PDB entry 9CP3 | electron microscopy, 2.94 A resolution | chains A and S of the 8 polymer chains in the assembly

[Chain A]
Molecule: CRISPR-associated aCascade subunit Cas7/Csa2 2
From: Saccharolobus solfataricus P2
Reference sequence: Q97Y91 (CSA2B_SACS2); residues 1-321 here = UniProt positions 1-321
Sequence (321 residues; row label = number of the first residue in the row):
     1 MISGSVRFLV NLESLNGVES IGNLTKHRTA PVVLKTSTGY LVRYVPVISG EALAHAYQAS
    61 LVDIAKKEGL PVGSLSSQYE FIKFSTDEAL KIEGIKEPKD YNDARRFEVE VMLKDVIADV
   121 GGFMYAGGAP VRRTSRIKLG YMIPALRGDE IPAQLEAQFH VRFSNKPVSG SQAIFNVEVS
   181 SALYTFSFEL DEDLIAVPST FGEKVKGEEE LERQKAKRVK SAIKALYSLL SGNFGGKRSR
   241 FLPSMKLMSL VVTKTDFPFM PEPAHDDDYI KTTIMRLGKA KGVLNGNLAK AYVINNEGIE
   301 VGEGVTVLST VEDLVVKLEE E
Unresolved in the structure: 169-172
Curated features (UniProtKB/Swiss-Prot):
  - mutagenesis: His160 (H160A: Significantly reduced affinity for crRNA)

[Chain S]
Molecule: 63-nt RNA strand
From: Saccharolobus solfataricus
Sequence (63 nucleotides; numbered 1 to 63; the number before each row is that of its first residue):
     1 AUUGAAAGUU CUGUUUCGAA GAAAACCCGC CUCAGAUUCA UUAUGGGGAU AAUCUCUUAU
    61 AGA
Unresolved in the structure: 33-63

[How chain A and chain S interact]
Residue-residue contacts (44; chain A residue first):
  Gly17(A) - U9(S)  hydrogen bond to the sugar
  Gly17(A) - U10(S)  hydrogen bond to the phosphate
  Val18(A) - U9(S)  sugar contact
  Glu19(A) - U9(S)  base contact
  Glu51(A) - A7(S)  hydrogen bond to the sugar
  Glu51(A) - G8(S)  sugar contact
  Ala52(A) - G8(S)  sugar contact
  His55(A) - G8(S)  salt bridge to the phosphate
  Gln58(A) - A7(S)  hydrogen bond to the phosphate
  Phe81(A) - A7(S)  sugar contact
  Lys83(A) - A6(S)  sugar contact
  Lys83(A) - A7(S)  salt bridge to the phosphate
  Gly121(A) - A6(S)  sugar contact
  Gly122(A) - A6(S)  sugar contact
  Phe123(A) - A5(S)  sugar contact
  Phe123(A) - A6(S)  sugar contact
  Met124(A) - A5(S)  base contact
  Met124(A) - A6(S)  sugar contact
  Arg132(A) - U2(S)  salt bridge to the phosphate
  Arg132(A) - A5(S)  sugar contact
  Arg133(A) - A5(S)  hydrogen bond to the sugar
  Thr134(A) - A1(S)  base contact
  Ser135(A) - A6(S)  hydrogen bond to the phosphate
  Arg136(A) - A1(S)  base contact
  Lys138(A) - A1(S)  hydrogen bond to the base
  Phe159(A) - U15(S)  base contact
  His160(A) - U15(S)  salt bridge to the phosphate
  Val161(A) - G13(S)  sugar contact
  Val161(A) - U14(S)  sugar contact
  Val161(A) - U15(S)  hydrogen bond to the phosphate
  Arg162(A) - G13(S)  base contact
  Arg162(A) - U14(S)  phosphate contact
  Phe163(A) - U14(S)  hydrogen bond to the phosphate
  Phe175(A) - G13(S)  stacking on the base
  Asp191(A) - A1(S)  hydrogen bond to the base
  Leu194(A) - A1(S)  base contact
  Gly235(A) - G8(S)  hydrogen bond to the base
  Gly236(A) - G8(S)  base contact
  Gly236(A) - U10(S)  sugar contact
  Lys237(A) - U10(S)  phosphate contact
  Lys237(A) - C11(S)  hydrogen bond to the phosphate
  Arg238(A) - C11(S)  phosphate contact
  Ser239(A) - U12(S)  hydrogen bond to the phosphate
  Arg240(A) - G13(S)  salt bridge to the phosphate
Interface residues without a listed pair, chain A (36 interface residues in all): Asn16, Ile82, Ser85
Interface residues without a listed pair, chain S (14 interface residues in all): U16

[Summary]
Chain A and chain S form an interface of 36 and 14 residues respectively; the contacts include 13 hydrogen
bonds, 5 salt bridges and 1 aromatic stacking contact. Polar pairs include Lys138(A)-A1(S), Asp191(A)-A1(S)
and Gly235(A)-G8(S). From UniProt: one mutagenesis site on chain A.
Chain A is CRISPR-associated aCascade subunit Cas7/Csa2 2 (Saccharolobus solfataricus P2) and chain S is a
63-nt RNA strand (Saccharolobus solfataricus); the structure, Post-targeting aCascade Type IA CRISPR-Cas
Surveillance Complexes, was determined by electron microscopy.
